3TPB - chain A; structure by X-ray diffraction, 1.88 A resolution.

# Chain A
Name: Serine/threonine-protein kinase HipA
Source organism: Escherichia coli
Notes: EC 2.7.11.1
UniProt: P23874 (HIPA_ECOLI); numbering as in UniProt (aligned over 1-440)
Chain sequence (440 residues; each row starts with the number of its first residue):
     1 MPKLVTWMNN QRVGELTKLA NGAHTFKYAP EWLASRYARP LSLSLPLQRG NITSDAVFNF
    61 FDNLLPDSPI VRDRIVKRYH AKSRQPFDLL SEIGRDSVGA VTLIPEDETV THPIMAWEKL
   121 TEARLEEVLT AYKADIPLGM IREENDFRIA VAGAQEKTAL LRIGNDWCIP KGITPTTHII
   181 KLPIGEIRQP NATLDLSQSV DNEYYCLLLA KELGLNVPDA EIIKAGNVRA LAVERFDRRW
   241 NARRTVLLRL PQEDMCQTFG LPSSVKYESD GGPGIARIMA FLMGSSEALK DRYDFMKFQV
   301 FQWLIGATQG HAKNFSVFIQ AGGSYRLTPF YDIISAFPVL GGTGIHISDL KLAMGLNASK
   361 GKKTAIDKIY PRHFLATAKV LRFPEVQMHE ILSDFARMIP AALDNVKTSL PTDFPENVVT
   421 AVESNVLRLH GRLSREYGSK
Disordered / not traced: 1, 108-112, 133-153, 185-193, 438-440
Sequence notes: engineered mutation Ala150 (Ser in P23874); conflict Arg243 (Glu in P23874), Gln309 (Asp in P23874)
Swiss-Prot annotation at these positions:
  - DNA-binding region: Lys379 to Arg382
  - binding site (ATP): Ala152 to Lys157, Lys181, Glu234 to Phe236, His311 to Asn314, Tyr331, Asp332
  - mutagenesis: Gly22 (G22S: Loss of toxicity, does not confer high persistence. Single mutation has decreased affinity for HipB-operator ...), Pro86 (P86L: High levels of persister cells formed which survive better than wild-type in ampicillin or ciprofloxacin, decreased affinity for HipB-operator), Asp88 (D88N: Loss of toxicity, still confers high levels of persister cells. Decreased affinity for HipB-operator), Asp291 (D291A: Retains toxicity and high persistence but not cold-sensitive. Loss of toxicity, high levels of persister cells and cold sensitivity, decreased affinity for HipB; in hipA7 ...), Asp332 (D332Q: Loss of autophosphorylation; cells grow normally)
Reported in the primary citation:
  - conformationally variable residues (order/disorder transition): Lys133 to Gln155
  - mutagenesis - S150A (Kd 2.0 mM): decreased binding to ATP
  - mutagenesis - S150A: abolished catalytic activity on ATP

# Summary
UniProt lists a DNA-binding region, 16 ATP-binding residues and 5 mutagenesis sites. From the paper: S150A
reduces binding to ATP; conformational variability at Lys133.
Chain A is Serine/threonine-protein kinase HipA (Escherichia coli); the structure, Structure of HipA(S150A),
was determined by X-ray diffraction, deposited together with 3TPD, 3TPE, 3TPT and 3TPV.
